8D6N - chain A; structure by X-ray diffraction, 1.42 A resolution.

[Chain A]
Protein: Retinol-binding protein 2
Source organism: Homo sapiens
UniProtKB: P50120 (RET2_HUMAN); residues 1-133 here correspond to UniProt positions 2-134 (UniProt number = residue number + 1)
Amino-acid sequence (133 residues; numbered 1 to 133; the number before each row is that of its first residue):
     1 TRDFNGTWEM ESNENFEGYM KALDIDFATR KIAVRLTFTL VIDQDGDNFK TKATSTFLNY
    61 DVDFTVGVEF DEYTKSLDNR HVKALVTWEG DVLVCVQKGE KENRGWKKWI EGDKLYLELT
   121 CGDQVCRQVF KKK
Covalently attached groups: compound RH6 linked to Lys108
Differences from the reference sequence: engineered mutation Phe4 (Gln5 in P50120), Phe38 (Gln39 in P50120), Leu40 (Lys41 in P50120), Ala53 (Thr54 in P50120), Leu58 (Arg59 in P50120), Lys108 (Gln109 in P50120)
Small-molecule neighbours:
  - malonic acid (MLA): Asp63, Phe64, Phe70, Asp71
  - RH6 ((2E)-3-[7-(diethylamino)-2-oxo-2H-1-benzopyran-3-yl]prop-2-enal, bound form): Phe16, Met20, Ala33, Phe38, Leu40, Ala53, Ser55, Leu58, Asn59, Tyr60, Leu77, Trp106, Leu117, Leu119

[Overview]
Ligands of chain A: malonic acid. Compound RH6 is covalently linked to Lys108.
Chain A is Retinol-binding protein 2 (Homo sapiens); the structure, Q108K:K40L:T53A:R58L:Q38F:Q4F mutant of
hCRBPII bound to synthetic fluorophore CM1V, was determined by X-ray diffraction together with 8D6L, 8D6H,
8DB2 and 8DN1 from the same study.
